Entry 8AE6 (electron microscopy, 2.70 A resolution); this record covers chains U and S of the 4 polymer chains in the assembly.

== Chain U ==
Molecule: Nitrogen permease regulator 3
Source organism: Saccharomyces cerevisiae
UniProtKB: P38742 (NPR3_YEAST); residue numbers follow UniProt; this construct covers 1-1146
Chain sequence (1146 residues; numbered 1 to 1146; the number before each row is that of its first residue):
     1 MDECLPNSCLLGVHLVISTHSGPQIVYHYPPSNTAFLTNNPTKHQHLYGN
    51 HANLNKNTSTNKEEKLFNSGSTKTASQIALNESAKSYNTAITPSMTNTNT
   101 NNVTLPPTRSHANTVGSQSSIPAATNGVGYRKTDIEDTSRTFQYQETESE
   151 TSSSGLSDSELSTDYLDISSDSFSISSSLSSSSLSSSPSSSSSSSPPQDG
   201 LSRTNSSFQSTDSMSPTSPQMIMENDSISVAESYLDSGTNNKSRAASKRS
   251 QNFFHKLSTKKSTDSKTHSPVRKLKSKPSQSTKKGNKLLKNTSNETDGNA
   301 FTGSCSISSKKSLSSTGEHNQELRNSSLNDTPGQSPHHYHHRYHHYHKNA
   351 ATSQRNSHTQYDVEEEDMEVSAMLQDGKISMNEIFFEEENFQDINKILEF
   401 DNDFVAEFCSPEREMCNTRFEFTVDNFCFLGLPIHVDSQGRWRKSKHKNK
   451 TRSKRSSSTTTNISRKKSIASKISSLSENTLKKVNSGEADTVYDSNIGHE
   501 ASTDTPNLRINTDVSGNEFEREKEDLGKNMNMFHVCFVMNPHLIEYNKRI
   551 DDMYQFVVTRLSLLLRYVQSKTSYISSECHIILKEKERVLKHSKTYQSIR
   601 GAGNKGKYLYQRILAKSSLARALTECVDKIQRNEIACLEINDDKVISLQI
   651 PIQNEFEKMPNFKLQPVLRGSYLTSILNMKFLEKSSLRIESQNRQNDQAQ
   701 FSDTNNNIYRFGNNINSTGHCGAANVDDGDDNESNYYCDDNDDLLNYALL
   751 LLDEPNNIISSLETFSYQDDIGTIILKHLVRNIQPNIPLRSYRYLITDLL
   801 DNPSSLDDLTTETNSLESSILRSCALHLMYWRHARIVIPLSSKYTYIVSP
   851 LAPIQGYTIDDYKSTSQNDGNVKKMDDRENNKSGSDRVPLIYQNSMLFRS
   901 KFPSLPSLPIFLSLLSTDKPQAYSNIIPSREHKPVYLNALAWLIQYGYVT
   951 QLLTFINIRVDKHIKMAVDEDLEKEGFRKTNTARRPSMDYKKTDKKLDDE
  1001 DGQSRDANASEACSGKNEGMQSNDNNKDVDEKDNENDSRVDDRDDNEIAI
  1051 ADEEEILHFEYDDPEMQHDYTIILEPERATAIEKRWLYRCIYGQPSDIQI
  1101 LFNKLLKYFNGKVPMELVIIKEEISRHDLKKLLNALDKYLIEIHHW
Unresolved in the structure: 1-2, 40-363, 446-524, 686-742, 801-813, 863-887, 976-1058
Swiss-Prot annotation at these positions:
  - modified residue (Phosphoserine): Ser76, Ser486, Ser987

== Chain S ==
Molecule: Nitrogen permease regulator 2
Source organism: Saccharomyces cerevisiae
UniProtKB: P39923 (NPR2_YEAST); numbering as in UniProt (aligned over 1-615)
Chain sequence (615 residues; numbered 1 to 615; the number before each row is that of its first residue):
     1 MLSYFQGFVPIHTIFYSVFHPTEGSKIKYEFPPNNLKNHGINFNTFKNYI
    51 IPKPILCHKLITFKYGTYRIVCYPVTINSPIYARNFFSFNFVFVFPYDCE
   101 TSPYEPAITRLGKMFKVLEEQNQLLSKSERDPVFFDLKVLENSTTTPSTA
   151 GPSSTPNPSSNTTPTHPTSEKDTKDMRSSRYSDLIKDLGLPQSAFSIQDL
   201 LMRIFQDLNNYSECLIPIDEGNAVDIKIFPLLRPPTTCVSLEDVPLSSVN
   251 LKKIIDVNWDPTMMSIVPYIDGLNSIAKISKLSNSDPGLVIECIRHLIYY
   301 KCVTLSDIFQFSNIYAPSSLIRNFLTDPLMASDCQSYVTFPEVSKISNLP
   351 LNKSLGSGDQDSPSFSVRRKSKSSSIPSNPDSRTTSFSSTSRVSQNSSLN
   401 SSFSSIYKDWRQSQTSCSSSNIHVINNRNRFLPTRSCLFDLYRSLSQGQT
   451 LKTWYESKYMILKENNIDIRRFITFGLEKRIIYRCYSFPVMINAGSREPK
   501 EMTPIITKDLVNNDKLLEKRNHNHLLSATGSRNTAQSGNLKPERPSKVSF
   551 EMQRVSSLATGKSTMPKLSDEEEGILEESIRNAETFDKICVLLSKPKLEV
   601 ESYLNELGEFKVINS
Unresolved in the structure: 1-6, 137-194, 354-430, 493-564
Swiss-Prot annotation at these positions:
  - modified residue: Ser362 (Phosphoserine)
Reported in the primary citation:
  - catalytic residues: Arg84
  - mutagenesis - R84A: decreased catalytic activity

== How chain U and chain S interact ==
Contacting residue pairs (117; chain U residue first):
  Phe400(U) - Ile55(S)  hydrophobic
  Phe404(U) - Lys53(S)
  Phe404(U) - Ile55(S)  hydrophobic
  Phe404(U) - Leu56(S)  hydrophobic
  Glu407(U) - Lys53(S)
  Phe408(U) - Tyr49(S)  hydrogen bond (backbone-side chain)
  Pro411(U) - Tyr49(S)
  Glu412(U) - Thr45(S)
  Glu414(U) - Thr45(S)
  Met415(U) - Thr45(S)
  Met415(U) - Lys64(S)
  Arg419(U) - Lys64(S)
  Arg419(U) - Tyr97(S)  hydrogen bond
  Phe420(U) - Tyr49(S)
  Glu421(U) - Phe63(S)
  Glu421(U) - Lys64(S)  hydrogen bond (backbone-backbone)
  Glu421(U) - Tyr97(S)  hydrogen bond
  Phe422(U) - Tyr49(S)  hydrophobic
  Phe422(U) - Leu56(S)  hydrophobic
  Phe422(U) - Ile61(S)  hydrophobic
  Phe422(U) - Thr62(S)
  Phe422(U) - Phe63(S)  hydrophobic
  Thr423(U) - Leu60(S)
  Thr423(U) - Ile61(S)
  Thr423(U) - Thr62(S)  hydrogen bond (backbone-backbone)
  Val424(U) - Leu56(S)  hydrophobic
  Val424(U) - Lys59(S)
  Val424(U) - Ile61(S)  hydrophobic
  Asp425(U) - Lys59(S)
  Asp425(U) - Leu60(S)  hydrogen bond (side chain-backbone)
  Leu543(U) - Ser102(S)  hydrogen bond (backbone-side chain)
  Leu543(U) - Glu105(S)
  Ile544(U) - Leu231(S)
  Ile544(U) - Arg233(S)
  Tyr546(U) - Arg69(S)
  Asn547(U) - Arg69(S)
  Asn547(U) - Cys99(S)
  Asn547(U) - Glu100(S)
  Glu657(U) - Ser319(S)
  Lys658(U) - Ser319(S)
  Met659(U) - Arg480(S)  hydrogen bond (backbone-side chain)
  Met659(U) - Tyr483(S)  hydrophobic
  Asn661(U) - Arg480(S)
  Lys663(U) - Thr236(S)
  Lys663(U) - Cys238(S)
  Lys663(U) - Asp243(S)
  Lys663(U) - Leu305(S)
  Lys663(U) - Tyr486(S)  hydrogen bond
  Leu664(U) - Thr236(S)
  Leu664(U) - Ile298(S)  hydrophobic
  Pro666(U) - Thr236(S)
  Pro666(U) - Cys238(S)  hydrophobic
  Ile847(U) - Gln447(S)
  Ile847(U) - Tyr483(S)
  Val848(U) - Ile613(S)  hydrophobic
  Val848(U) - Ser615(S)
  Ser849(U) - Ser615(S)
  Pro850(U) - Tyr483(S)  hydrophobic
  Pro850(U) - Ser615(S)
  Ile854(U) - Phe488(S)  hydrophobic
  Ile854(U) - Ala583(S)
  Ile854(U) - Ile613(S)  hydrophobic
  Gln855(U) - Phe488(S)
  Gln855(U) - Ala583(S)
  Gln855(U) - Glu584(S)
  Gln855(U) - Thr585(S)
  Tyr862(U) - Cys238(S)  hydrophobic
  Pro889(U) - Arg581(S)
  Pro889(U) - Asn582(S)
  Pro889(U) - Ala583(S)  hydrophobic
  Ile891(U) - Val490(S)  hydrophobic
  Ile891(U) - Ala583(S)  hydrophobic
  Tyr892(U) - Val490(S)
  Tyr892(U) - Met491(S)  hydrogen bond (side chain-backbone)
  Tyr892(U) - Ile580(S)
  Pro909(U) - Val490(S)  hydrophobic
  Pro909(U) - Met491(S)
  Pro909(U) - Lys611(S)
  Ile910(U) - Lys611(S)
  Leu912(U) - Ile613(S)  hydrophobic
  Ser913(U) - Lys611(S)
  Ser913(U) - Val612(S)
  Ser916(U) - Val612(S)
  Ser916(U) - Ile613(S)
  Ser916(U) - Asn614(S)  hydrogen bond (backbone-side chain)
  Thr917(U) - Gly448(S)
  Thr917(U) - Val612(S)
  Thr917(U) - Asn614(S)
  Asp918(U) - Gln447(S)
  Asp918(U) - Gly448(S)
  Lys919(U) - Ser446(S)
  Lys919(U) - Gln447(S)
  Lys919(U) - Gln449(S)
  Pro920(U) - Ser446(S)
  Pro920(U) - Gln447(S)
  Leu952(U) - Gln447(S)
  Asn957(U) - Leu325(S)
  Arg959(U) - Asp440(S)  salt bridge
  Ile1072(U) - Leu325(S)  hydrophobic
  Ile1072(U) - Phe439(S)  hydrophobic
  Leu1074(U) - Arg322(S)
  Leu1074(U) - Leu325(S)  hydrophobic
  Leu1074(U) - Thr326(S)
  Asn1110(U) - Arg322(S)  hydrogen bond (backbone-side chain)
  Gly1111(U) - Arg322(S)
  Lys1112(U) - Arg322(S)
  Ile1141(U) - Phe439(S)  hydrophobic
  Ile1141(U) - Asp440(S)
  Ile1141(U) - Arg443(S)
  Glu1142(U) - Arg443(S)  hydrogen bond (backbone-side chain)
  Ile1143(U) - Ile321(S)  hydrophobic
  Ile1143(U) - Phe439(S)  hydrophobic
  His1144(U) - Pro317(S)
  His1145(U) - Ser318(S)
  His1145(U) - Ser319(S)
  His1145(U) - Ile321(S)
  Trp1146(U) - Tyr483(S)  hydrophobic
Other interface residues (no listed pair), chain U (67 interface residues in all): Glu3, Glu399, Pro660, Phe662, Tyr857, Ser895, Tyr1070, Glu1075
Other interface residues (no listed pair), chain S (64 interface residues in all): Phe46, Asn48, Tyr65, Leu232, Pro234, Thr304, Leu320, Ser436, Ile492

== In short ==
The interface between chain U and chain S involves 67 residues on one side and 64 on the other; the contacts
include 13 hydrogen bonds and 1 salt bridge. Among the polar pairs are Arg959(U)-Asp440(S), Phe408(U)-Tyr49(S)
and Arg419(U)-Tyr97(S). The paper reports the catalytic residue Arg84(S); R84A of chain S reduces catalytic
activity.
Here chain U is Nitrogen permease regulator 3 and chain S is Nitrogen permease regulator 2, both from
Saccharomyces cerevisiae. Entry 8AE6 (Cryo-EM structure of the SEA complex wing (SEACIT)) was determined by
electron microscopy (same publication as 8ADL).
